1XOK - chains B and D of the 4 polymer chains in the assembly; structure by X-ray diffraction, 3.00 A resolution.

# Chain B
Molecule: alfalfa mosaic virus RNA 3' UTR
Notes: fragment: amv rna bases 873-881
Sequence (9 nucleotides; each row starts with the number of its first residue):
   873 AAGGGAUGC

# Chain D
Name: Coat protein
Notes: fragment: amv coat protein residues 1-26
UniProt: P24264 (COAT_AMVYS); numbering as in UniProt (aligned over 1-26)
Chain sequence (26 residues; each row starts with the number of its first residue):
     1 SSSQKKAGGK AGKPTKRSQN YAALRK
Not modelled in the structure: 1-8
UniProt features mapped onto this chain:
  - modified residue: Ser2 (N-acetylserine)
Reported in the primary citation:
  - binding site for alfalfa mosaic virus RNA 3' UTR: Lys13, Pro14, Arg17, Ser18, Gln19, Tyr21
  - binding site for alfalfa mosaic virus RNA 3' UTR (chain B): Arg17, Tyr21
  - contacts within the chain: Thr15-Ser18 (hydrogen bond)

# How chain B and chain D interact
Contacting residue pairs - 4 pairs, chain B then chain D:
  G877(B) - Arg17(D)  hydrogen bond to the base
  A878(B) - Arg17(D)  salt bridge to the phosphate
  A878(B) - Tyr21(D)  base contact
  G880(B) - Arg17(D)  hydrogen bond to the base
Interface residues without a listed pair, chain B (5 interface residues in all): A873, A874
Interface residues without a listed pair, chain D (4 interface residues in all): Lys13, Ser18

# In short
5 residues of chain B and 4 residues of chain D are in contact, with 2 hydrogen bonds and 1 salt bridge. Polar
pairs include G877(B)-Arg17(D), G880(B)-Arg17(D) and A878(B)-Arg17(D). The paper reports a binding site for
alfalfa mosaic virus RNA 3' UTR at Lys13(D), Pro14(D) and Arg17(D) among others; a binding site for alfalfa
mosaic virus RNA 3' UTR (chain B) at Arg17(D) and Tyr21(D).
Chain B is alfalfa mosaic virus RNA 3' UTR and chain D is Coat protein; the structure, crystal structure of
alfalfa mosaic virus RNA 3'UTR in complex with coat protein N terminal peptide, was determined by X-ray
diffraction.
